Entry 8VC3 (electron microscopy, 3.20 A resolution); this record covers chains A and E of the 5 polymer chains in the assembly.

# Chain A
Molecule: Kunitz-type serine protease inhibitor homolog alpha-dendrotoxin
Reference sequence: P00980 (VKTHA_DENAN); residues 2-59 here = UniProt positions 2-59
Amino-acid sequence (59 residues; numbered 1 to 59; the number before each row is that of its first residue):
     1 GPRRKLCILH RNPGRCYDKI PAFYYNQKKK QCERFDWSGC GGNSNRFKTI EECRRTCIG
Disulfides: Cys7-Cys57, Cys16-Cys40, Cys32-Cys53
Differences from the reference sequence: expression tag (1)
Swiss-Prot annotation at these positions:
  - site: Lys5 (May be the major determinant of the binding affinity for potassium channels), Leu9 (Important for binding to potassium channels), Lys19 (Not important for inhibition of potassium channels)

# Chain E
Molecule: Potassium voltage-gated channel subfamily A member 2
Organism: Rattus norvegicus
Reference sequence: P63142 (KCNA2_RAT); numbering as in UniProt (aligned over 1-499)
Amino-acid sequence (536 residues; numbered -36 to 499; the number before each row is that of its first residue; numbers below 1 keep their minus sign (Met-36 is residue -36)):
   -36 MSAWSHPQFE KGGGSGGGSG GSAWSHPQFE KLVPRGSMTV ATGDPVDEAA AHPGHPQDTY
    24 DPEADHECCE RVVINISGLR FETQLKTLAQ FPETLLGDPK KRMRYFDPLR NEYFFDRNRP
    84 SFDAILYYYQ SGGRLRRPVN VPLDIFSEEI RFYELGEEAM EMFREDEGYI KEEERPLPEN
   144 EFQRQVWLLF EYPESSGPAR IIAIVSVMVI LISIVSFCLE TLPIFRDENE DMHGSGVTFH
   204 TYSQSTIGYQ QSTSFTDPFF IVETLCIIWF SFEFLVRFFA CPSKAGFFTN IMNIIDIVAI
   264 IPYFITLGTE LAEKPEDAQQ GQQAMSLAIL RVIRLVRVFR IFKLSRHSKG LQILGQTLKA
   324 SMRELGLLIF FLFIGVILFS SAVYFAEADE RDSQFPSIPD AFWWAVVSMT TVGYGDMVPT
   384 TIGGKIVGSL CAIAGVLTIA LPVPVIVSNF NYFYHRETEG EEQAQYLQVT SCPKIPSSPD
   444 LKKSRSASTI SKSDYMEIQE GVNNSNEDFR EENLKTANCT LANTNYVNIT KMLTDV
Unresolved in the structure: -36 to 137, 193-205, 275-288, 422-499
Differences from the reference sequence: initiating methionine (-36); expression tag (-35 to 0); conflict His15 (Leu in P63142), Ser198 (Gly in P63142), Gln207 (Asn in P63142)
Ion coordination: K+ site 1: Thr374, Val375 (shared with 2 residues of chain B; 2 residues of chain C; 2 residues of chain D); K+ site 2: Gly376 (shared with 1 residue of chain B; 1 residue of chain C; 1 residue of chain D)

# Interface between chain A and chain E
Residue-residue contacts (4):
  Lys5(A) with Tyr377(E), hydrogen bond (side chain-backbone)
  His10(A) with Gln357(E)
  Arg11(A) with Asp355(E), salt bridge
  Arg15(A) with Lys388(E)
Other interface residues (no listed pair), chain A (6 interface residues in all): Ile8, Leu9
Other interface residues (no listed pair), chain E (6 interface residues in all): Gly376, Gly378

# Overview
Chain A and chain E each contribute 6 residues to their interface; the contacts include 1 hydrogen bond and 1
salt bridge. Polar pairs include Arg11(A)-Asp355(E) and Lys5(A)-Tyr377(E). The K+ site 1 is built by Thr374(E)
and Val375(E).
Chain A is Kunitz-type serine protease inhibitor homolog alpha-dendrotoxin and chain E is Potassium
voltage-gated channel subfamily A member 2 (Rattus norvegicus); the structure, Voltage gated potassium ion
channel Kv1.2 in complex with DTx, was determined by electron microscopy (same publication as 8VC4, 8VC6 and
8VCH).
